PDB entry 9E28 | electron microscopy, 4.40 A resolution (low resolution: residue-level contacts below are approximate; hydrogen-bond / salt-bridge calls are withheld) | chains g and i of the 16 polymer chains in the assembly

Chain g:
Protein: Isoform 2C of Cytoplasmic dynein 1 intermediate chain 2
From: Homo sapiens
UniProt: Q13409 (DC1I2_HUMAN), isoform Q13409-3; numbering as in UniProt (aligned over 1-612)
Amino-acid sequence (612 residues; each row starts with the number of its first residue):
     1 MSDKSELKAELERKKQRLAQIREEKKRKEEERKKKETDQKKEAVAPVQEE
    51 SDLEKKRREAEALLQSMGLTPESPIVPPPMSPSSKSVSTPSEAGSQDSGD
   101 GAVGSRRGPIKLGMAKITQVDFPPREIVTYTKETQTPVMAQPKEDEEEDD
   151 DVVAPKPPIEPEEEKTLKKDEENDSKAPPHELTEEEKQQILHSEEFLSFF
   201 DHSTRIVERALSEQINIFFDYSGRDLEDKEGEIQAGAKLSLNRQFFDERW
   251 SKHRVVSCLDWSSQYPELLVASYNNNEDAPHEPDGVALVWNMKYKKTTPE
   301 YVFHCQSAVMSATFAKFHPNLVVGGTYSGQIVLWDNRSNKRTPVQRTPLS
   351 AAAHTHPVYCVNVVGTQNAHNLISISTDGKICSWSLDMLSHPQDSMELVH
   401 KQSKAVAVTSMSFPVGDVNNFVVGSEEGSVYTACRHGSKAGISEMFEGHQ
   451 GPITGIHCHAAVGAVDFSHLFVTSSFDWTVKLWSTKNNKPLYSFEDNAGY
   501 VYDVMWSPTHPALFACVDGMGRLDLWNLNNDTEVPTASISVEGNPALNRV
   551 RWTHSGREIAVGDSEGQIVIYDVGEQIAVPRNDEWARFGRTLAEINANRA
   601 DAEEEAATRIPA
Disordered / not traced: 1-109, 141-612
Construct notes: conflict Ser-484 (Thr in Q13409), Gly-499 (Asp in Q13409)
UniProt features mapped onto this chain:
  - modified residue: Ser-2 (N-acetylserine), Ser-51 (Diphosphoserine), Ser-73 (Phosphoserine)

Chain i:
Protein: Dynein light chain 1, cytoplasmic
From: Homo sapiens
UniProt: P63167 (DYL1_HUMAN); residues 1-89 here = UniProt positions 1-89
Amino-acid sequence (89 residues; row label = number of the first residue in the row):
     1 MCDRKAVIKNADMSEEMQQDSVECATQALEKYNIEKDIAAHIKKEFDKKY
    51 NPTWHCIVGRNFGSYVTHETKHFIYFYLGQVAILLFKSG

How chain g and chain i interact:
Residue-residue contacts (21):
  Val-128(g) with His-68(i); Glu-69(i); Thr-70(i)
  Thr-129(g) with His-68(i)
  Tyr-130(g) with Val-66(i); Thr-67(i); His-68(i)
  Thr-131(g) with Thr-67(i)
  Lys-132(g) with Tyr-65(i); Val-66(i)
  Glu-133(g) with Tyr-65(i)
  Thr-134(g) with Ser-64(i); Tyr-65(i); Val-66(i)
  Gln-135(g) with Phe-62(i)
  Thr-136(g) with Gly-59(i); Phe-62(i); Gln-80(i); Ala-82(i)
  Pro-137(g) with Arg-60(i); Gln-80(i)
Also at the interface, not in a pair above, chain g (12 interface residues in all): Val-138, Met-139
Also at the interface, not in a pair above, chain i (14 interface residues in all): Gly-63, Val-81

In short:
The interface between chain g and chain i involves 12 residues on one side and 14 on the other.
Here chain g is Isoform 2C of Cytoplasmic dynein 1 intermediate chain 2 and chain i is Dynein light chain 1,
cytoplasmic, both from Homo sapiens. Entry 9E28 (Cryo-EM structure of Phi dynein tail) was determined by
electron microscopy, deposited together with 9DZY, 9E0T, 9E0W, 9E22 and 9E23.
